1OFS - chains A and C of the 4 polymer chains in the assembly; structure by X-ray diffraction, 1.80 A resolution.

[Chain A (and C)]
Protein: Pea lectin alpha chain
Source organism: Pisum sativum
Notes: chain C of this document is another copy of the same molecule, construct and numbering; everything in this record applies to it too
UniProtKB: P02867 (LEC_PEA); residues 1-187 here correspond to UniProt positions 31-217 (UniProt number = residue number + 30)
Chain sequence (187 residues; row label = number of the first residue in the row):
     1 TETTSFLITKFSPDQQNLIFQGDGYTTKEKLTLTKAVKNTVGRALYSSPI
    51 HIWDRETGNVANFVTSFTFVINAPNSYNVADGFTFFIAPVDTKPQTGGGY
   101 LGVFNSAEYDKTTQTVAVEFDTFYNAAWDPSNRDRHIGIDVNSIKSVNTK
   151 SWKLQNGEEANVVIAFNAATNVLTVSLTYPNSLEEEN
Unresolved in the structure: 183-187
Ion coordination: Mn2+: Glu119, Asp121, Asp129, His136; Ca2+: Asp121, Phe123, Asn125, Asp129

[Chain A / chain C interface]
Residue-residue contacts (36):
  Thr1(A) with Leu7(C); Ile8(C); Thr9(C), hydrogen bond (backbone-side chain)
  Glu2(A) with Leu7(C); Gln15(C), hydrogen bond
  Thr3(A) with Phe6(C); Leu7(C), hydrogen bond (backbone-backbone)
  Thr4(A) with Ser5(C); Tyr46(C)
  Ser5(A) with Thr4(C); Ser5(C), hydrogen bond
  Phe6(A) with Thr3(C)
  Leu7(A) with Thr1(C); Glu2(C); Thr3(C), hydrogen bond (backbone-backbone)
  Ile8(A) with Thr1(C)
  Thr9(A) with Thr1(C), hydrogen bond (side chain-backbone)
  Ser12(A) with Glu2(C)
  Gln15(A) with Glu2(C), hydrogen bond
  Gln16(A) with Pro49(C); Val90(C)
  Asn17(A) with Ser48(C); Pro49(C)
  Tyr46(A) with Ser48(C)
  Ser47(A) with Ser47(C); Ser48(C), hydrogen bond; Pro49(C)
  Ser48(A) with Asn17(C); Tyr46(C), hydrogen bond; Ser47(C), hydrogen bond; Ser48(C), hydrogen bond (side chain-backbone)
  Pro49(A) with Gln16(C); Asn17(C); Ser47(C)
  His51(A) with Ser12(C)
  Val90(A) with Gln16(C)
Other interface residues (no listed pair), chain A (20 interface residues in all): Lys10
Other interface residues (no listed pair), chain C (20 interface residues in all): Lys10, His51

[In short]
The chain A/chain C interface involves 20 residues from each chain, with 11 hydrogen bonds. Polar pairs
include Thr1(A)-Thr9(C), Glu2(A)-Gln15(C) and Ser5(A)-Ser5(C). The Mn2+ site is built by Glu119(A), Asp121(A),
Asp129(A) and His136(A). The Ca2+ site is built by Asp121(A), Phe123(A), Asn125(A) and Asp129(A).
Chain A and chain C are both Pea lectin alpha chain (Pisum sativum); the structure, Pea lectin-sucrose
complex, was determined by X-ray diffraction.
